6UQ2 - chains A and B of the 13 polymer chains in the assembly; structure by X-ray diffraction, 3.20 A resolution.

[Chain A]
Molecule: DNA-directed RNA polymerase II subunit RPB1
Organism: Saccharomyces cerevisiae (strain ATCC 204508 / S288c)
Notes: EC 2.7.7.6
UniProtKB: P04050 (RPB1_YEAST); residue numbers follow UniProt; this construct covers 1-1733
Amino-acid sequence (1733 residues; numbered 1 to 1733; the number before each row is that of its first residue):
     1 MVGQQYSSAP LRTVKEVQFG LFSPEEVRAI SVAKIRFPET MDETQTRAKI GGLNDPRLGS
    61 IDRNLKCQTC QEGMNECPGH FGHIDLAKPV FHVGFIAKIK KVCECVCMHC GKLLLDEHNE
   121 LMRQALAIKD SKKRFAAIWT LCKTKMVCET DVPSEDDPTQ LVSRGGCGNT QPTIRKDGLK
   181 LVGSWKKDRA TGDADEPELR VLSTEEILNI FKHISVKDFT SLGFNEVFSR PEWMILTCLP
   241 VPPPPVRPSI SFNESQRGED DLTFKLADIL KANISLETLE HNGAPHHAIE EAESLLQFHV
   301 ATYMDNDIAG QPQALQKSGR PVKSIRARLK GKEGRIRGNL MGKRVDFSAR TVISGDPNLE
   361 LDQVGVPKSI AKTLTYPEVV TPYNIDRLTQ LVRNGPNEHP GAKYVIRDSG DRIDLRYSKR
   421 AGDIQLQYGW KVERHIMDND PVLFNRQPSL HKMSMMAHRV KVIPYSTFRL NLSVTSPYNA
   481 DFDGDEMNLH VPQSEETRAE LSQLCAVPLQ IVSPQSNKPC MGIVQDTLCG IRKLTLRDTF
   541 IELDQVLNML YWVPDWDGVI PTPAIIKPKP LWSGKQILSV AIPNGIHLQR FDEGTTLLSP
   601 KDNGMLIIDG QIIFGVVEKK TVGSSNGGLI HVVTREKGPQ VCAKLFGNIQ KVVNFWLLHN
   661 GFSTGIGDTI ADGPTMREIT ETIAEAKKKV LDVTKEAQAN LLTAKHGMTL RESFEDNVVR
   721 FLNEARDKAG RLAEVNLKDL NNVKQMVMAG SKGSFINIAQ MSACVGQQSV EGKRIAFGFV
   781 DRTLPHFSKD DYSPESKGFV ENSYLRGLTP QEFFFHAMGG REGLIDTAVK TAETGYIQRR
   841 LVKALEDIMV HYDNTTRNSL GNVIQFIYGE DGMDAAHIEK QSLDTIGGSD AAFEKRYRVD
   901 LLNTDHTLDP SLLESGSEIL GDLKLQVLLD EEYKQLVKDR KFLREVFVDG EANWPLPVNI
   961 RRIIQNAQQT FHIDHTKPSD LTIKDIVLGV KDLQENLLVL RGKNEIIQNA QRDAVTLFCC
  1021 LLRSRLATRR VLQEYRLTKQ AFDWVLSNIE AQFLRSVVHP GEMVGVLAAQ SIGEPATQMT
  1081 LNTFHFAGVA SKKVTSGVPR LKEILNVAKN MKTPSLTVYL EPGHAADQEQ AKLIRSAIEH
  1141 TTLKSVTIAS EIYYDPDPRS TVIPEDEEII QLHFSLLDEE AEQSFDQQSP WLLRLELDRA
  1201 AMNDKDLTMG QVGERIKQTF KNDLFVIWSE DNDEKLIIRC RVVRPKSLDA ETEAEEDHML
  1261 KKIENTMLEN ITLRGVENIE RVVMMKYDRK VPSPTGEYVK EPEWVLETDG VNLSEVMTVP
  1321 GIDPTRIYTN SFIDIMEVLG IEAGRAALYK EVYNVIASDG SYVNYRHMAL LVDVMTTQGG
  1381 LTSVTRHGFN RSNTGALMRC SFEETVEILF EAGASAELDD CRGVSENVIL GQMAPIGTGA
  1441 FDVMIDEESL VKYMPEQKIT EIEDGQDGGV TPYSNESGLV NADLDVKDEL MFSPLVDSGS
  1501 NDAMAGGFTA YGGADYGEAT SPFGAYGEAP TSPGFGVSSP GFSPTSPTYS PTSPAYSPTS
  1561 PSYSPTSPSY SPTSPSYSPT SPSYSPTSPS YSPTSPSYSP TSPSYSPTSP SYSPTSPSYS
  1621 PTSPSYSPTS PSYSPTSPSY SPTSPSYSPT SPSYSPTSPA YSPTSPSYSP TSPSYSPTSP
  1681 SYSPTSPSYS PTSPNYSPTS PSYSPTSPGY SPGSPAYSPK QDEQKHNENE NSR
Not modelled in the structure: 1-2, 154-160, 187-198, 250-256, 1082-1091, 1177-1187, 1244-1256, 1447-1733
Bound ions: Zn2+ site 1: C67, C70, C77, H80; Zn2+ site 2: C107, C110, C167; Mg2+: D483, D485 (shared with 1 residue of chain R)
Swiss-Prot annotation at these positions:
  - region: P248 to D260 (Lid loop), N306 to K323 (Rudder loop), P810 to E822 (Bridging helix)
  - binding site (Zn(2+)): C67, C70, C77, H80, C107, C110, C148, C167
  - binding site (Mg(2+)): D481, D483, D485
  - modified residue: T1471 (Phosphothreonine)
  - cross-link (Glycyl lysine isopeptide (Lys-Gly)): K695 (interchain with G-Cter in ubiquitin), K1246 (interchain with G-Cter in ubiquitin), K1350 (interchain with G-Cter in ubiquitin)
  - natural variant: S1653 to P1659 (deletion: In strain: A364A)
  - mutagenesis: K1246 (K1246R: Impairs ubiquitination during transcription stress)

[Chain B]
Molecule: DNA-directed RNA polymerase II subunit RPB2
Organism: Saccharomyces cerevisiae (strain ATCC 204508 / S288c)
Notes: EC 2.7.7.6
UniProtKB: P08518 (RPB2_YEAST); residue numbers follow UniProt; this construct covers 1-1224
Amino-acid sequence (1224 residues; numbered 1 to 1224; the number before each row is that of its first residue):
     1 MSDLANSEKY YDEDPYGFED ESAPITAEDS WAVISAFFRE KGLVSQQLDS FNQFVDYTLQ
    61 DIICEDSTLI LEQLAQHTTE SDNISRKYEI SFGKIYVTKP MVNESDGVTH ALYPQEARLR
   121 NLTYSSGLFV DVKKRTYEAI DVPGRELKYE LIAEESEDDS ESGKVFIGRL PIMLRSKNCY
   181 LSEATESDLY KLKECPFDMG GYFIINGSEK VLIAQERSAG NIVQVFKKAA PSPISHVAEI
   241 RSALEKGSRF ISTLQVKLYG REGSSARTIK ATLPYIKQDI PIVIIFRALG IIPDGEILEH
   301 ICYDVNDWQM LEMLKPCVED GFVIQDRETA LDFIGRRGTA LGIKKEKRIQ YAKDILQKEF
   361 LPHITQLEGF ESRKAFFLGY MINRLLLCAL DRKDQDDRDH FGKKRLDLAG PLLAQLFKTL
   421 FKKLTKDIFR YMQRTVEEAH DFNMKLAINA KTITSGLKYA LATGNWGEQK KAMSSRAGVS
   481 QVLNRYTYSS TLSHLRRTNT PIGRDGKLAK PRQLHNTHWG LVCPAETPEG QACGLVKNLS
   541 LMSCISVGTD PMPIITFLSE WGMEPLEDYV PHQSPDATRV FVNGVWHGVH RNPARLMETL
   601 RTLRRKGDIN PEVSMIRDIR EKELKIFTDA GRVYRPLFIV EDDESLGHKE LKVRKGHIAK
   661 LMATEYQDIE GGFEDVEEYT WSSLLNEGLV EYIDAEEEES ILIAMQPEDL EPAEANEEND
   721 LDVDPAKRIR VSHHATTFTH CEIHPSMILG VAASIIPFPD HNQSPRNTYQ SAMGKQAMGV
   781 FLTNYNVRMD TMANILYYPQ KPLGTTRAME YLKFRELPAG QNAIVAIACY SGYNQEDSMI
   841 MNQSSIDRGL FRSLFFRSYM DQEKKYGMSI TETFEKPQRT NTLRMKHGTY DKLDDDGLIA
   901 PGVRVSGEDV IIGKTTPISP DEEELGQRTA YHSKRDASTP LRSTENGIVD QVLVTTNQDG
   961 LKFVKVRVRT TKIPQIGDKF ASRHGQKGTI GITYRREDMP FTAEGIVPDL IINPHAIPSR
  1021 MTVAHLIECL LSKVAALSGN EGDASPFTDI TVEGISKLLR EHGYQSRGFE VMYNGHTGKK
  1081 LMAQIFFGPT YYQRLRHMVD DKIHARARGP MQVLTRQPVE GRSRDGGLRF GEMERDCMIA
  1141 HGAASFLKER LMEASDAFRV HICGICGLMT VIAKLNHNQF ECKGCDNKID IYQIHIPYAA
  1201 KLLFQELMAM NITPRLYTDR SRDF
Not modelled in the structure: 1-19, 76-85, 139-161, 338-344, 439-445, 503-508, 644-646, 669-675, 715-720, 920-929, 1222-1224
Bound ions: Zn2+: C1163, C1166, C1182, C1185

[Interface between chain A and chain B]
Pairs across the interface (384):
  Q4(A) - F1158(B)
  Q4(A) - R1159(B)  hydrogen bond (backbone-side chain)
  Q5(A) - R1159(B)
  Y6(A) - R1159(B)
  S7(A) - R1159(B)
  S7(A) - H1161(B)  hydrogen bond
  S7(A) - F1180(B)
  S7(A) - Q1193(B)
  S8(A) - N1178(B)
  A9(A) - I1191(B)  hydrophobic
  A9(A) - Y1192(B)
  A9(A) - Q1193(B)
  P10(A) - Y1192(B)
  P10(A) - Q1193(B)  hydrogen bond (backbone-backbone)
  L11(A) - Q1193(B)
  R12(A) - Y1192(B)
  R12(A) - Q1193(B)  hydrogen bond (backbone-backbone)
  R12(A) - T1218(B)
  T13(A) - I1194(B)
  T13(A) - T1218(B)
  V14(A) - I1194(B)  hydrophobic
  V14(A) - L1216(B)  hydrophobic
  K15(A) - Y1217(B)  hydrogen bond (backbone-backbone)
  K15(A) - T1218(B)
  E16(A) - R1215(B)
  E16(A) - L1216(B)
  E16(A) - Y1217(B)  hydrogen bond (backbone-backbone)
  E16(A) - D1219(B)
  E16(A) - R1220(B)
  E16(A) - S1221(B)  hydrogen bond (side chain-backbone)
  V17(A) - R1215(B)
  Q18(A) - T1213(B)
  Q18(A) - P1214(B)
  Q18(A) - R1215(B)  hydrogen bond (backbone-backbone)
  F19(A) - T1213(B)
  G20(A) - N1211(B)
  G20(A) - I1212(B)
  G20(A) - T1213(B)  hydrogen bond (backbone-backbone)
  L21(A) - N1211(B)
  L21(A) - T1213(B)
  F22(A) - L1168(B)  hydrophobic
  F22(A) - M1208(B)  hydrophobic
  F22(A) - N1211(B)
  F22(A) - T1213(B)
  E26(A) - R1215(B)  salt bridge
  R28(A) - K1183(B)
  A29(A) - K1183(B)  hydrogen bond (backbone-side chain)
  A29(A) - G1184(B)
  I30(A) - T1170(B)
  I30(A) - K1183(B)
  S31(A) - K1183(B)  hydrogen bond (backbone-side chain)
  Q68(A) - I1172(B)
  Q68(A) - K1174(B)
  T69(A) - K1174(B)
  C70(A) - A1173(B)
  C70(A) - K1174(B)
  Q71(A) - N1176(B)  hydrogen bond (side chain-backbone)
  Q71(A) - H1177(B)
  E72(A) - L1175(B)
  M74(A) - R1116(B)  hydrogen bond (backbone-side chain)
  N75(A) - R1116(B)  hydrogen bond
  E76(A) - R1159(B)  salt bridge
  E76(A) - L1175(B)
  P78(A) - K1201(B)  hydrogen bond (backbone-side chain)
  P78(A) - Q1205(B)  hydrogen bond (backbone-side chain)
  G79(A) - Q1205(B)  hydrogen bond (backbone-side chain)
  F81(A) - Q1205(B)
  F81(A) - M1208(B)  hydrophobic
  H92(A) - M1210(B)  hydrogen bond (side chain-backbone)
  H92(A) - N1211(B)
  F95(A) - I1212(B)  hydrophobic
  L236(A) - N1211(B)
  P240(A) - M1208(B)
  P242(A) - A1209(B)  hydrophobic
  P243(A) - Q1205(B)
  P245(A) - L1114(B)
  P245(A) - Y1198(B)
  V246(A) - L1114(B)
  V246(A) - L1202(B)  hydrophobic
  V246(A) - Q1205(B)
  P248(A) - L1114(B)
  Y303(A) - A1209(B)
  M304(A) - A1209(B)
  M304(A) - M1210(B)  hydrophobic
  I325(A) - E1206(B)
  I325(A) - M1210(B)  hydrophobic
  R328(A) - L1114(B)
  R328(A) - E1206(B)  salt bridge
  L329(A) - L1203(B)  hydrophobic
  L329(A) - M1210(B)  hydrophobic
  R335(A) - L1202(B)
  R335(A) - E1206(B)  salt bridge
  I336(A) - L1203(B)  hydrophobic
  R337(A) - R1129(B)
  R337(A) - E1132(B)  salt bridge
  G338(A) - R1129(B)  hydrogen bond (backbone-side chain)
  N339(A) - T1115(B)
  N339(A) - Q1117(B)  hydrogen bond (backbone-side chain)
  N339(A) - A1199(B)
  L340(A) - L1151(B)
  L340(A) - A1200(B)
  M341(A) - E1132(B)
  M341(A) - R1135(B)
  G342(A) - R1129(B)  hydrogen bond (backbone-side chain)
  G342(A) - F1130(B)
  K343(A) - Q1117(B)
  K343(A) - R1129(B)
  K343(A) - F1130(B)  hydrogen bond (backbone-backbone)
  K343(A) - L1151(B)  hydrogen bond (side chain-backbone)
  K343(A) - D1156(B)  salt bridge
  K343(A) - P1197(B)
  R344(A) - P1118(B)
  R344(A) - V1119(B)
  R344(A) - E1120(B)  salt bridge
  R344(A) - G1127(B)  hydrogen bond (side chain-backbone)
  R344(A) - L1128(B)
  R344(A) - R1129(B)
  R344(A) - S1155(B)  hydrogen bond (backbone-side chain)
  V345(A) - G1127(B)
  V345(A) - L1128(B)  hydrogen bond (backbone-backbone)
  V345(A) - F1130(B)  hydrophobic
  V345(A) - R1150(B)
  V345(A) - A1154(B)
  V345(A) - S1155(B)
  D346(A) - R1106(B)  salt bridge
  D346(A) - A1107(B)
  D346(A) - M1111(B)
  D346(A) - P1118(B)
  D346(A) - R1150(B)
  D346(A) - A1154(B)  hydrogen bond (backbone-backbone)
  F347(A) - R1106(B)  hydrogen bond (backbone-backbone)
  F347(A) - A1107(B)  hydrogen bond (backbone-backbone)
  F347(A) - R1108(B)
  F347(A) - R1150(B)  hydrogen bond (backbone-side chain)
  S348(A) - A1105(B)
  S348(A) - R1106(B)  hydrogen bond (backbone-backbone)
  S348(A) - L1128(B)  hydrogen bond (side chain-backbone)
  A349(A) - H1104(B)
  A349(A) - A1105(B)  hydrophobic
  R350(A) - K1102(B)
  R350(A) - H1104(B)  hydrogen bond (backbone-backbone)
  R350(A) - L1128(B)
  T351(A) - I1103(B)
  V352(A) - G977(B)
  V352(A) - V1099(B)  hydrophobic
  V352(A) - K1102(B)
  G355(A) - Y833(B)
  D356(A) - Y833(B)  hydrogen bond
  P357(A) - S831(B)
  P357(A) - G832(B)
  P357(A) - Y833(B)
  N358(A) - Y833(B)  hydrogen bond
  I370(A) - I1103(B)  hydrophobic
  I370(A) - H1104(B)
  I370(A) - A1105(B)  hydrophobic
  T373(A) - A1105(B)
  T373(A) - A1107(B)
  L374(A) - R1106(B)
  R412(A) - R1108(B)
  L443(A) - M1138(B)  hydrophobic
  L443(A) - F1146(B)  hydrophobic
  N445(A) - E1134(B)
  Q447(A) - E1134(B)  hydrogen bond
  S449(A) - M1133(B)
  S449(A) - E1134(B)  hydrogen bond
  S449(A) - C1137(B)  hydrogen bond (backbone-side chain)
  H451(A) - C1137(B)  hydrogen bond (backbone-side chain)
  K452(A) - A1140(B)  hydrogen bond (side chain-backbone)
  K452(A) - H1141(B)  hydrogen bond (backbone-side chain)
  M455(A) - F1130(B)  hydrophobic
  M455(A) - E1134(B)
  M455(A) - C1137(B)  hydrophobic
  M455(A) - M1138(B)  hydrophobic
  M455(A) - H1141(B)
  Y465(A) - I976(B)  hydrophobic
  S466(A) - Q975(B)  hydrogen bond
  S466(A) - V1099(B)
  S466(A) - D1100(B)
  S466(A) - I1103(B)
  T467(A) - I976(B)
  T467(A) - G977(B)
  R469(A) - Y833(B)
  R469(A) - I976(B)
  R469(A) - G991(B)  hydrogen bond (side chain-backbone)
  L472(A) - Q835(B)
  T475(A) - E836(B)  hydrogen bond
  D481(A) - E836(B)
  D481(A) - D837(B)
  F482(A) - Q835(B)
  F482(A) - E836(B)  hydrogen bond (backbone-backbone)
  F482(A) - D837(B)
  F482(A) - S838(B)  hydrogen bond (backbone-backbone)
  F482(A) - G988(B)
  F482(A) - T989(B)  hydrogen bond (backbone-backbone)
  D483(A) - K979(B)
  D483(A) - K987(B)  salt bridge
  D483(A) - G988(B)
  D483(A) - T989(B)
  G484(A) - T989(B)
  E486(A) - K1102(B)  salt bridge
  N488(A) - L1128(B)
  H490(A) - F1130(B)
  H490(A) - R1150(B)  hydrogen bond
  V491(A) - R1150(B)
  P492(A) - E1149(B)
  Q493(A) - E1149(B)  hydrogen bond (backbone-side chain)
  S494(A) - E1149(B)  hydrogen bond
  T497(A) - S1145(B)
  T497(A) - F1146(B)
  T497(A) - E1149(B)  hydrogen bond
  E500(A) - G1142(B)
  E500(A) - A1143(B)
  E500(A) - A1144(B)  hydrogen bond (side chain-backbone)
  E500(A) - S1145(B)  hydrogen bond
  E500(A) - F1146(B)  hydrogen bond (side chain-backbone)
  L501(A) - F1146(B)  hydrophobic
  C505(A) - M1138(B)  hydrophobic
  C505(A) - H1141(B)
  Q510(A) - H1141(B)  hydrogen bond
  Q525(A) - Q835(B)
  Q525(A) - E836(B)  hydrogen bond
  Q525(A) - H1015(B)  hydrogen bond (backbone-side chain)
  D526(A) - C829(B)  hydrogen bond
  D526(A) - Q835(B)  hydrogen bond
  D526(A) - N1013(B)  hydrogen bond
  D526(A) - H1015(B)
  C529(A) - H1015(B)
  L657(A) - C829(B)
  L658(A) - Y830(B)  hydrophobic
  L658(A) - S831(B)
  L658(A) - N1074(B)  hydrogen bond (backbone-side chain)
  L658(A) - L1081(B)
  H659(A) - N1074(B)  hydrogen bond
  H659(A) - T1077(B)  hydrogen bond
  H659(A) - K1080(B)
  H659(A) - L1081(B)
  N660(A) - L1081(B)
  N660(A) - M1082(B)  hydrogen bond (backbone-backbone)
  N660(A) - A1083(B)  hydrogen bond (backbone-backbone)
  G661(A) - A1083(B)
  F662(A) - I827(B)
  F662(A) - A828(B)
  F662(A) - C829(B)  hydrogen bond (backbone-backbone)
  F662(A) - A1083(B)
  S663(A) - I827(B)  hydrogen bond (side chain-backbone)
  S663(A) - P1014(B)
  S663(A) - Q1084(B)
  S663(A) - I1085(B)
  S663(A) - F1086(B)  hydrogen bond (side chain-backbone)
  T664(A) - P1014(B)
  T664(A) - F1069(B)
  G665(A) - L1026(B)
  G665(A) - F1086(B)
  I666(A) - L1026(B)  hydrophobic
  I666(A) - I1027(B)
  I666(A) - L1030(B)  hydrophobic
  I666(A) - R1067(B)
  G667(A) - R1067(B)
  I670(A) - R1067(B)
  T680(A) - I729(B)
  V743(A) - P1018(B)  hydrophobic
  M746(A) - P1014(B)
  M746(A) - H1015(B)  hydrogen bond
  S751(A) - H1015(B)
  K752(A) - H1015(B)
  K752(A) - P1018(B)
  K752(A) - S1019(B)
  N757(A) - P1018(B)
  N757(A) - M1021(B)
  Q760(A) - M1021(B)
  M761(A) - P1018(B)
  M761(A) - M1021(B)  hydrophobic
  M761(A) - V1023(B)  hydrophobic
  E771(A) - K510(B)  salt bridge
  A776(A) - N516(B)  hydrogen bond (backbone-side chain)
  G778(A) - H515(B)
  G778(A) - N516(B)
  F779(A) - N516(B)
  F779(A) - T517(B)
  F779(A) - E698(B)
  F779(A) - E699(B)
  V780(A) - E699(B)  hydrogen bond (backbone-side chain)
  R782(A) - E698(B)  hydrogen bond (side chain-backbone)
  R782(A) - E699(B)
  R782(A) - I701(B)  hydrogen bond (side chain-backbone)
  R782(A) - L702(B)
  T783(A) - N516(B)  hydrogen bond (backbone-side chain)
  P785(A) - E698(B)
  P785(A) - I701(B)
  P785(A) - L702(B)
  P785(A) - I703(B)  hydrogen bond (backbone-backbone)
  H786(A) - W519(B)  hydrogen bond
  H786(A) - L702(B)
  H786(A) - I703(B)  hydrogen bond (side chain-backbone)
  H786(A) - A704(B)  hydrogen bond (side chain-backbone)
  H786(A) - M705(B)
  H786(A) - E742(B)  salt bridge
  F787(A) - L702(B)
  S788(A) - A735(B)
  E795(A) - V731(B)
  E801(A) - I729(B)
  N802(A) - R728(B)
  N802(A) - I729(B)  hydrogen bond (side chain-backbone)
  Y804(A) - H761(B)
  Y804(A) - Q763(B)
  Y804(A) - V1023(B)
  L805(A) - H761(B)
  L805(A) - V1052(B)  hydrophobic
  R806(A) - P725(B)  hydrogen bond (side chain-backbone)
  R806(A) - A726(B)
  R806(A) - K727(B)  hydrogen bond (side chain-backbone)
  R806(A) - R728(B)
  R806(A) - H761(B)  hydrogen bond (backbone-side chain)
  G807(A) - R728(B)  hydrogen bond (backbone-side chain)
  G807(A) - D760(B)
  L808(A) - R728(B)  hydrogen bond (backbone-side chain)
  L808(A) - D760(B)  hydrogen bond (backbone-backbone)
  L808(A) - F1047(B)
  T809(A) - R728(B)
  T809(A) - I729(B)
  P810(A) - W519(B)
  P810(A) - M705(B)  hydrophobic
  P810(A) - P745(B)  hydrophobic
  P810(A) - F1047(B)  hydrophobic
  F813(A) - L749(B)  hydrophobic
  F813(A) - N767(B)
  F813(A) - F1047(B)  hydrophobic
  F814(A) - L514(B)  hydrophobic
  F814(A) - H515(B)
  F814(A) - W519(B)  hydrophobic
  H816(A) - Q763(B)
  H816(A) - S764(B)  hydrogen bond (backbone-side chain)
  A817(A) - L514(B)
  A817(A) - P524(B)  hydrophobic
  A817(A) - S764(B)
  M818(A) - L514(B)
  M818(A) - N516(B)
  R821(A) - R512(B)
  R821(A) - L514(B)
  R821(A) - P524(B)  hydrogen bond (side chain-backbone)
  R821(A) - T527(B)
  L824(A) - P765(B)  hydrophobic
  L824(A) - T768(B)
  I825(A) - R512(B)
  A828(A) - G530(B)
  R839(A) - E1132(B)  salt bridge
  V842(A) - D1136(B)
  K843(A) - R1135(B)
  E846(A) - R1135(B)  salt bridge
  M1063(A) - I1139(B)
  V1066(A) - D1136(B)
  Q1070(A) - D1136(B)  hydrogen bond (side chain-backbone)
  Q1070(A) - C1137(B)
  Q1070(A) - A1140(B)
  K1262(A) - S265(B)  hydrogen bond
  N1265(A) - G263(B)
  E1269(A) - G263(B)
  F1410(A) - M1210(B)  hydrophobic
  F1410(A) - I1212(B)  hydrophobic
  D1420(A) - R1220(B)  salt bridge
  R1422(A) - R1220(B)
  V1424(A) - I1139(B)  hydrophobic
  S1425(A) - R1135(B)
  V1428(A) - R1135(B)
  V1428(A) - L1147(B)  hydrophobic
  V1428(A) - L1151(B)
  I1429(A) - P1197(B)
  I1429(A) - A1200(B)
  L1430(A) - H1195(B)
  L1430(A) - I1196(B)
  L1430(A) - P1197(B)
  L1430(A) - L1216(B)  hydrophobic
  G1431(A) - K1148(B)
  G1431(A) - M1152(B)
  G1431(A) - P1197(B)
  M1433(A) - A1144(B)
  A1434(A) - A1144(B)
  I1436(A) - I1139(B)  hydrophobic
  I1436(A) - G1142(B)
  I1436(A) - A1144(B)  hydrophobic
  G1437(A) - G1142(B)
  T1438(A) - G1142(B)  hydrogen bond (backbone-backbone)
  T1438(A) - A1144(B)
  G1439(A) - A1144(B)
Also at the interface, not in a pair above, chain A (211 interface residues in all): V32, H80, W233, I353, S354, T375, K403, E433, A480, E496, L504, D544, Q545, D668, K687, G753, V770, I775, D781, L784, K789, Q811, E812, G820, E822, K1144, V1406, L1409, Q1432
Also at the interface, not in a pair above, chain B (196 interface residues in all): E262, D397, H400, Q513, H518, C533, G534, K537, R620, S700, R730, H733, P759, N762, Y769, N834, I990, T993, R1020, E1053, H1076, K1079, G1109, G1121, G1131, A1157, V1160, C1166, L1207

[In short]
211 residues of chain A and 196 residues of chain B are in contact, with 90 hydrogen bonds and 15 salt
bridges. Among the polar pairs are E26(A)-R1215(B), E76(A)-R1159(B) and R328(A)-E1206(B).
Chain A is DNA-directed RNA polymerase II subunit RPB1 and chain B is DNA-directed RNA polymerase II subunit
RPB2, both from Saccharomyces cerevisiae (strain ATCC 204508 / S288c); the structure, RNA polymerase II
elongation complex with dG in state 1, was determined by X-ray diffraction, deposited together with 6UPX,
6UPY, 6UPZ, 6UQ0, 6UQ1 and 6UQ3.
